PDB entry 6ISO | X-ray diffraction, 2.95 A resolution | chains A and C

[Chain A]
Molecule: NAD-dependent protein deacetylase sirtuin-3, mitochondrial
From: Homo sapiens
Notes: EC 3.5.1.-
UniProtKB: Q9NTG7 (SIR3_HUMAN); residue numbers follow UniProt; this construct covers 121-394
Amino-acid sequence (275 residues; each row starts with the number of its first residue):
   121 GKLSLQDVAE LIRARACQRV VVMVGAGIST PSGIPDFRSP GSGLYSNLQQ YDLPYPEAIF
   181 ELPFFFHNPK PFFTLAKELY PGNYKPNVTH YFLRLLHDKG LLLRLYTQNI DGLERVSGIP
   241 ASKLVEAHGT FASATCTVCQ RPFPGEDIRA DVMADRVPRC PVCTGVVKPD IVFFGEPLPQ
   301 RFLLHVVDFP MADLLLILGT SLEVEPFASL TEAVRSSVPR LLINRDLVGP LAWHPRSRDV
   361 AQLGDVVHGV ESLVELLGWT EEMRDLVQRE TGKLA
Not modelled in the structure: 161-164, 395
Construct notes: expression tag (395)
Bound ions: Zn2+: Cys256, Cys259, Cys280
Small-molecule neighbours: (2E)-but-2-enal (CRD): Phe180, Gln228, Ile230, His248, Ile291, Val292, Val324
Reported in the primary citation:
  - binding site for (2E)-but-2-enal: Phe180, Ile230, His248, Ile291, Phe294
  - catalytic residues: His248
  - mutagenesis - H248Y: abolished catalytic activity
  - mutagenesis - F180L: decreased catalytic activity on deacetylation
  - specificity-determining residues: Phe180 (by similarity / conservation)
  - mutagenesis - F180L (40-fold): decreased catalytic activity on H3K4Cr

[Chain C]
Molecule: Arg-thr-lys-gln-thr-ala-arg
Amino-acid sequence (7 residues; numbered 0 to 6; the number before each row is that of its first residue; numbering starts at 0):
     0 RTKQTAR
Covalent attachments: (2E)-but-2-enal (CRD) linked to Lys2

[Interface between chain A and chain C]
Residue-residue contacts (26):
  His248(A) - Lys2(C)
  Val292(A) - Lys2(C)  hydrogen bond (backbone-side chain)
  Phe293(A) - Lys2(C)
  Phe294(A) - Lys2(C)
  Phe294(A) - Thr4(C)
  Gly295(A) - Thr1(C)
  Gly295(A) - Lys2(C)  hydrogen bond (backbone-backbone)
  Gly295(A) - Gln3(C)
  Glu296(A) - Thr1(C)
  Glu296(A) - Lys2(C)  hydrogen bond (backbone-backbone)
  Pro297(A) - Thr1(C)
  Leu298(A) - Lys2(C)
  Glu323(A) - Thr4(C)
  Glu323(A) - Ala5(C)  hydrogen bond (backbone-backbone)
  Val324(A) - Lys2(C)
  Val324(A) - Gln3(C)
  Glu325(A) - Arg0(C)  salt bridge
  Glu325(A) - Thr1(C)
  Glu325(A) - Lys2(C)
  Glu325(A) - Gln3(C)  hydrogen bond (backbone-backbone)
  Glu325(A) - Ala5(C)
  Pro326(A) - Arg0(C)
  Pro326(A) - Thr1(C)
  Ser329(A) - Arg0(C)
  Trp353(A) - Arg6(C)
  His354(A) - Arg6(C)
Other interface residues (no listed pair), chain A (18 interface residues in all): Glu177, Phe180, Leu322

[Summary]
The interface between chain A and chain C involves 18 residues on one side and 7 on the other; the contacts
include 5 hydrogen bonds and 1 salt bridge. Among the polar pairs are Glu325(A)-Arg0(C), Val292(A)-Lys2(C) and
Gly295(A)-Lys2(C). Ligands of chain A: (2E)-but-2-enal. The paper reports the catalytic residue His248(A);
H248Y of chain A abolishes catalytic activity.
Chain A is NAD-dependent protein deacetylase sirtuin-3, mitochondrial (Homo sapiens) and chain C is
Arg-thr-lys-gln-thr-ala-arg; the structure, Human SIRT3 Recognizing H3K4cr, was determined by X-ray
diffraction.
